Entry 6EX1 (X-ray diffraction, 1.60 A resolution); this record covers chain A.

== Chain A ==
Molecule: Carbonic anhydrase 1
Organism: Homo sapiens
Notes: EC 4.2.1.1
UniProtKB: P00915 (CAH1_HUMAN); residues 0-260 here correspond to UniProt positions 1-261 (UniProt number = residue number + 1)
Amino-acid sequence (261 residues; numbered 0 to 260; the number before each row is that of its first residue; numbering starts at 0):
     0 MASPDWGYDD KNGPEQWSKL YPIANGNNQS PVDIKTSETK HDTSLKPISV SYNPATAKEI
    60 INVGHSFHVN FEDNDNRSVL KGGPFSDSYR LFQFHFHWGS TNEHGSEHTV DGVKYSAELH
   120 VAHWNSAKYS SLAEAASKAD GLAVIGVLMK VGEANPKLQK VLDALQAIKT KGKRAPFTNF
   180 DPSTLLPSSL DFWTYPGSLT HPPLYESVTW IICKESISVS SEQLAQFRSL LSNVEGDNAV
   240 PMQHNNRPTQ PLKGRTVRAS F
Not modelled in the structure: 0-3
UniProt features mapped onto this chain:
  - active site: His-64 (Proton donor/acceptor)
  - binding site (Zn(2+)): His-64, His-67, His-94, His-96, His-119, His-200
  - binding site (substrate): Thr-199, His-200
  - modified residue: Ala-1 (N-acetylalanine)
Ion coordination: Zn2+: His-94, His-96, His-119 (together with N19)
Small-molecule neighbours: N19 (4-[(3R)-3-(phenylmethyl)piperazin-1-yl]carbonylbenzenesulfonamide): His-67, Phe-91, Gln-92, His-94, His-96, Glu-106, His-119, Leu-131, Ala-135, Val-143, Ser-197, Leu-198, Thr-199, His-200, Pro-202, Tyr-204, Trp-209
From the paper describing this entry:
  - binding site for N19: His-94, Leu-131, Ala-135, Leu-141, Leu-198, Thr-199

== Overview ==
Chain A binds compound N19. His-94, His-96 and His-119 coordinate Zn2+. Curated annotation (UniProt) lists
active-site residue His-64, 6 Zn2+-binding residues and substrate-binding residues Thr-199 and His-200. From
the paper: a binding site for N19 at His-94, Leu-131 and Ala-135 among others.
Chain A is Carbonic anhydrase 1 (Homo sapiens); the structure, Crystal structure of human carbonic anhydrase I
in complex with the 4-[(3S)-3 benzyl-4-(4-sulfamoylbenzoyl)piperazine -1-carbonyl]benzene-1-sulfonamide
inhibitor, was determined by X-ray diffraction, deposited together with 6EVR.
